Entry 1LCA (X-ray diffraction, 2.50 A resolution); this record covers chain A.

Chain A:
Name: Thymidylate synthase
Organism: Lactobacillus casei
Notes: EC 2.1.1.45
UniProtKB: P00469 (TYSY_LACCA); residue numbers follow UniProt; this construct covers 1-316
Amino-acid sequence (316 residues; each row starts with the number of its first residue):
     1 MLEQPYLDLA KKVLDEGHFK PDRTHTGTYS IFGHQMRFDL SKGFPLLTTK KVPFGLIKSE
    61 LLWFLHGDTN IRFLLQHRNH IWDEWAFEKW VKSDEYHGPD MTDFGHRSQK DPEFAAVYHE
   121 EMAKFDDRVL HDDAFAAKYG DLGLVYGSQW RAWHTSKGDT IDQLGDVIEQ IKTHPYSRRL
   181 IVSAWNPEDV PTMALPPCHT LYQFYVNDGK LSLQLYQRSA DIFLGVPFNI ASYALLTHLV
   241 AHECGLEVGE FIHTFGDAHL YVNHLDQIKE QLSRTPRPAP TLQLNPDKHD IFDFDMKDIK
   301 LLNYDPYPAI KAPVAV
Ligand contacts:
  - 10-propargyl-5,8-dideazafolic acid (CB3): Arg23, Glu60, Ile81, Trp82, Trp85, Leu195, Asp221, Leu224, Gly225, Phe228, Tyr261, Ala312, Ala315
  - 2'-deoxyuridine 5'-monophosphate (UMP): Arg23, Arg178, Arg179, Leu195, Cys198, His199, Gln217, Arg218, Ser219, Ala220, Asp221, Gly225, Asn229, His259, Tyr261
UniProt features mapped onto this chain:
  - active site: Cys198 (Nucleophile)
  - binding site (dUMP): Arg23, Arg178, Arg179, Arg218 to Asp221, Asn229, His259 to Tyr261
  - binding site ((6R)-5,10-methylene-5,6,7,8-tetrahydrofolate): Asp221, Ala315

Summary:
Bound to chain A: 2'-deoxyuridine 5'-monophosphate and 10-propargyl-5,8-dideazafolic acid. UniProt lists
active-site residue Cys198, 11 dUMP-binding residues and (6R)-5,10-methylene-5,6,7,8-tetrahydrofolate-binding
residues Asp221 and Ala315.
Chain A is Thymidylate synthase (Lactobacillus casei); the structure, Lactobacillus casei thymidylate synthase
ternary complex with dump and CB3717, was determined by X-ray diffraction, deposited together with 2TDM, 1LCB,
1LCE and 1THY.
